Entry 4YA9 (X-ray diffraction, 2.70 A resolution); this record covers chains E and F of the 34 polymer chains in the assembly.

== Chain E ==
Protein: Proteasome subunit alpha type-6
From: Saccharomyces cerevisiae (strain ATCC 204508 / S288c)
Notes: EC 3.4.25.1
UniProtKB: P40302 (PSA6_YEAST); residues 0-233 here correspond to UniProt positions 1-234 (UniProt number = residue number + 1)
Amino-acid sequence (234 residues; numbered 0 to 233; the number before each row is that of its first residue; numbering starts at 0):
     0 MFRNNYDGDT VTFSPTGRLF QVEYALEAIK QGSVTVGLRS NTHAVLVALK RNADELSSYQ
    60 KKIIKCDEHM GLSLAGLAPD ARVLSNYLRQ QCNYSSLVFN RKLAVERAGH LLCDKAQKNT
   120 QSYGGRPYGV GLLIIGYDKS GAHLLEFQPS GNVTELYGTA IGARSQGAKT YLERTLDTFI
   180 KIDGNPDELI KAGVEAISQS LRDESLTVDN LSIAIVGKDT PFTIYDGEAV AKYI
Not modelled in the structure: 0-2
Curated features (UniProtKB/Swiss-Prot):
  - modified residue: Ser13 (Phosphoserine)
  - cross-link: Lys190 (Glycyl lysine isopeptide (Lys-Gly) (interchain with G-Cter in ubiquitin))

== Chain F ==
Protein: Probable proteasome subunit alpha type-7
From: Saccharomyces cerevisiae (strain ATCC 204508 / S288c)
Notes: EC 3.4.25.1
UniProtKB: P21242 (PSA7_YEAST); residues -3 to 284 here correspond to UniProt positions 1-288 (UniProt number = residue number + 4)
Amino-acid sequence (288 residues; each row starts with the number of its first residue; numbers below 1 keep their minus sign (Met-3 is residue -3)):
    -3 MTSIGTGYDL SNSVFSPDGR NFQVEYAVKA VENGTTSIGI KCNDGVVFAV EKLITSKLLV
    57 PQKNVKIQVV DRHIGCVYSG LIPDGRHLVN RGREEAASFK KLYKTPIPIP AFADRLGQYV
   117 QAHTLYNSVR PFGVSTIFGG VDKNGAHLYM LEPSGSYWGY KGAATGKGRQ SAKAELEKLV
   177 DHHPEGLSAR EAVKQAAKII YLAHEDNKEK DFELEISWCS LSETNGLHKF VKGDLLQEAI
   237 DFAQKEINGD DDEDEDDSDN VMSSDDENAP VATNANATTD QEGDIHLE
Not modelled in the structure: -3 to 1, 245-284
Curated features (UniProtKB/Swiss-Prot):
  - modified residue: Thr-2 (N-acetylthreonine)

== Chain E / chain F interface ==
Pairs across the interface (65; chain E residue first):
  Asn4(E) with Leu6(F)
  Tyr5(E) with Asp5(F), hydrogen bond; Leu6(F), hydrophobic
  Thr9(E) with Arg126(F)
  Val10(E) with Gln19(F); Asn123(F); Ser124(F); Val125(F); Arg126(F)
  Thr11(E) with Leu6(F); Gln19(F)
  Phe12(E) with Gln19(F), hydrogen bond (backbone-side chain); Tyr22(F); Ala23(F), hydrophobic; Arg126(F); Pro127(F)
  Ser13(E) with Tyr22(F)
  Pro14(E) with Tyr22(F), hydrophobic; Lys25(F)
  Thr15(E) with Lys25(F)
  Gly16(E) with Tyr22(F); Ala26(F)
  Leu18(E) with Leu77(F), hydrophobic; Arg126(F)
  Glu105(E) with Lys59(F)
  His109(E) with Arg82(F)
  Cys112(E) with Arg82(F)
  Asp113(E) with Arg82(F), salt bridge; Asn86(F)
  Gln116(E) with Pro79(F); Asp80(F); His83(F), hydrogen bond; Arg126(F)
  Thr119(E) with Arg126(F), hydrogen bond (backbone-side chain)
  Gln120(E) with His119(F); Val125(F); Arg126(F), hydrogen bond (backbone-backbone); Pro127(F); Phe128(F)
  Ser121(E) with Ser124(F)
  Tyr122(E) with Ser124(F), hydrogen bond (backbone-backbone)
  Ser149(E) with Pro79(F)
  Gly150(E) with Pro79(F)
  Asn151(E) with Ile78(F); Pro79(F)
  Thr153(E) with Leu55(F); Asn60(F)
  Glu154(E) with Leu55(F); Val56(F); Lys59(F); Asn60(F), hydrogen bond (backbone-side chain)
  Leu155(E) with Leu54(F); Leu55(F), hydrophobic; Val56(F)
  Tyr156(E) with Lys53(F); Leu54(F), hydrogen bond (backbone-backbone); Leu55(F); Val56(F); Pro57(F)
  Gly157(E) with Leu54(F)
  Lys168(E) with Leu54(F)
  Leu171(E) with Leu54(F)
  Glu172(E) with Ser52(F), hydrogen bond; Lys53(F)
  Leu175(E) with Lys53(F)
Other interface residues (no listed pair), chain E (37 interface residues in all): Arg38, Ser139, His142, Val152, Phe178
Other interface residues (no listed pair), chain F (30 interface residues in all): Gly129

== Summary ==
Chain E and chain F form an interface of 37 and 30 residues respectively; the contacts include 9 hydrogen
bonds and 1 salt bridge. Polar contacts include Asp113(E)-Arg82(F), Tyr5(E)-Asp5(F) and Phe12(E)-Gln19(F).
Here chain E is Proteasome subunit alpha type-6 and chain F is Probable proteasome subunit alpha type-7, both
from Saccharomyces cerevisiae (strain ATCC 204508 / S288c). Entry 4YA9 (Yeast 20S proteasome beta2-H114D
mutant in complex with Ac-LAD-ep) was determined by X-ray diffraction, deposited together with 4Y69, 4Y6A,
4Y6V, 4Y6Z, 4Y70, 4Y74 and 34 further entries.
